6UJZ - chains A and P of the 4 polymer chains in the assembly; structure by X-ray diffraction, 2.56 A resolution.

[Chain A]
Name: p66 Reverse transcriptase/RNaseH
Organism: Human immunodeficiency virus type 1 group M subtype B (isolate HXB2)
Notes: EC 2.7.7.49, 2.7.7.7, 3.1.26.13
UniProtKB: P04585 (POL_HV1H2); residues 1-560 here correspond to UniProt positions 588-1147 (UniProt number = residue number + 587)
Sequence (572 residues; numbered -11 to 560; the number before each row is that of its first residue; numbers below 1 keep their minus sign (Met-11 is residue -11)):
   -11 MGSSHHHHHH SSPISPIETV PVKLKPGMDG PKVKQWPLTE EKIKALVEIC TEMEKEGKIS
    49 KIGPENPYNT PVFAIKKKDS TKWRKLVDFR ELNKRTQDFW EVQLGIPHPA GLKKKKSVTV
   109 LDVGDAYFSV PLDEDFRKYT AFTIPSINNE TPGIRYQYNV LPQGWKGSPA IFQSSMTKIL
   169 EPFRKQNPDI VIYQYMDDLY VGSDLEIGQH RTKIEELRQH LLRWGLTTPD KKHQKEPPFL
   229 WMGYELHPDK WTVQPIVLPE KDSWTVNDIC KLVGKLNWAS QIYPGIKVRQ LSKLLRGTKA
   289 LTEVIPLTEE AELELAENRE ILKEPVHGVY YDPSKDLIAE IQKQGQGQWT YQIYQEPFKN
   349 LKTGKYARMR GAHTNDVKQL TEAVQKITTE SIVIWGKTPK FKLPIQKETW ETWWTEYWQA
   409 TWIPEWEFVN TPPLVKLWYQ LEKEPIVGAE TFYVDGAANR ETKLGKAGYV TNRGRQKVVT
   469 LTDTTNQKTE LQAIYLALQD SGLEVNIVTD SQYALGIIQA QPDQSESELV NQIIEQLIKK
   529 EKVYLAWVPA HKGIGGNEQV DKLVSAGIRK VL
Unresolved in the structure: -11 to 0, 135-138, 558-560
Differences from the reference sequence: initiating methionine (-11); expression tag (-10 to 0); engineered mutation Cys258 (Gln845 in P04585), Ser280 (Cys867 in P04585)
Ion coordination: Mg2+: Asp110, Val111, Asp185 (together with N8G)
Small-molecule neighbours: N8G ([[(2S,5R)-5-(4-azanyl-5-fluoranyl-2-oxidanylidene-pyrimidin-1-yl)-1,3-oxathiolan-2-yl]methoxy-oxidanyl-phosphoryl] phosphono hydrogen phosphate): Lys65, Lys70, Arg72, Asp110, Val111, Gly112, Asp113, Ala114, Tyr115, Gln151, Met184, Asp185, Lys220
Swiss-Prot annotation at these positions:
  - region: Phe227 to His235 (RT 'primer grip')
  - motif: Trp398 to Trp414 (Tryptophan repeat motif)
  - binding site (Mg(2+)): Asp110, Asp185, Asp186, Asp443, Glu478, Asp498, Asp549
  - site: Trp401 (Essential for RT p66/p51 heterodimerization), Trp414 (Essential for RT p66/p51 heterodimerization), Phe440, Tyr441 (Cleavage), Leu560 (Cleavage)
From the paper describing this entry:
  - mutagenesis - M184V (30-fold): decreased catalytic activity on N8G

[Chain P]
Molecule: primer DNA
Sequence (21 nucleotides; each row starts with the number of its first residue):
   802 ACAGTCCCTG TTCGGGCGCC C
Unresolved in the structure: 802-804
Modified residues: DOC (2',3'-dideoxycytidine-5'-monophosphate) at position 822

[Interface between chain A and chain P]
Pairs across the interface - 33 pairs, chain A then chain P:
  Lys66(A) - DOC_822(P)  salt bridge to the phosphate
  Tyr183(A) - DC821(P)  hydrogen bond to the base
  Tyr183(A) - DOC_822(P)  sugar contact
  Met184(A) - DOC_822(P)  sugar contact
  Asp185(A) - DOC_822(P)  sugar contact
  Met230(A) - DC821(P)  sugar contact
  Met230(A) - DOC_822(P)  phosphate contact
  Gly231(A) - DC821(P)  phosphate contact
  Asn255(A) - DC818(P)  sugar contact
  Cys258(A) - DC818(P)  sugar contact
  Lys259(A) - DC818(P)  phosphate contact
  Lys259(A) - DG819(P)  sugar contact
  Gly262(A) - DG819(P)  sugar contact
  Lys263(A) - DG819(P)  phosphate contact
  Lys263(A) - DC820(P)  salt bridge to the phosphate
  Trp266(A) - DC820(P)  sugar contact
  Leu289(A) - DG817(P)  phosphate contact
  Arg358(A) - DT812(P)  salt bridge to the phosphate
  Gly359(A) - DG811(P)  phosphate contact
  Ala360(A) - DT810(P)  phosphate contact
  Ala360(A) - DG811(P)  hydrogen bond to the phosphate
  His361(A) - DT810(P)  salt bridge to the phosphate
  Arg448(A) - DT806(P)  hydrogen bond to the base
  Arg448(A) - DC807(P)  hydrogen bond to the sugar
  Lys451(A) - DC808(P)  salt bridge to the phosphate
  Thr473(A) - DC808(P)  phosphate contact
  Thr473(A) - DC809(P)  hydrogen bond to the phosphate
  Gln475(A) - DC808(P)  phosphate contact
  Gln475(A) - DC809(P)  sugar contact
  Lys476(A) - DC809(P)  phosphate contact
  Tyr501(A) - DC809(P)  hydrogen bond to the phosphate
  Tyr501(A) - DT810(P)  hydrogen bond to the phosphate
  Ile505(A) - DT810(P)  phosphate contact
Interface residues without a listed pair, chain A (26 interface residues in all): Asp110, Asp186

[Summary]
Chain A and chain P form an interface of 26 and 13 residues respectively, with 7 hydrogen bonds and 5 salt
bridges. Among the polar pairs are Tyr183(A)-DC821(P), Arg448(A)-DT806(P) and Arg448(A)-DC807(P). Chain A
binds compound N8G. From the paper: M184V of chain A reduces catalytic activity on N8G.
Chain A is p66 Reverse transcriptase/RNaseH (Human immunodeficiency virus type 1 group M subtype B (isolate
HXB2)) and chain P is primer DNA; the structure, HIV-1 wild-type reverse transcriptase-DNA complex with
(+)-FTC-TP, was determined by X-ray diffraction, deposited together with 6UIR, 6UIS, 6UIT, 6UJX, 6UJY and
6UK0.
